4Z4I - chains A and D of the 3 polymer chains in the assembly; structure by X-ray diffraction, 2.80 A resolution.

# Chain A
Name: Protein argonaute-2
Source organism: Homo sapiens
Notes: EC 3.1.26.-
UniProt: Q9UKV8 (AGO2_HUMAN); numbering as in UniProt (aligned over 1-859)
Sequence (859 residues; numbered 1 to 859; the number before each row is that of its first residue):
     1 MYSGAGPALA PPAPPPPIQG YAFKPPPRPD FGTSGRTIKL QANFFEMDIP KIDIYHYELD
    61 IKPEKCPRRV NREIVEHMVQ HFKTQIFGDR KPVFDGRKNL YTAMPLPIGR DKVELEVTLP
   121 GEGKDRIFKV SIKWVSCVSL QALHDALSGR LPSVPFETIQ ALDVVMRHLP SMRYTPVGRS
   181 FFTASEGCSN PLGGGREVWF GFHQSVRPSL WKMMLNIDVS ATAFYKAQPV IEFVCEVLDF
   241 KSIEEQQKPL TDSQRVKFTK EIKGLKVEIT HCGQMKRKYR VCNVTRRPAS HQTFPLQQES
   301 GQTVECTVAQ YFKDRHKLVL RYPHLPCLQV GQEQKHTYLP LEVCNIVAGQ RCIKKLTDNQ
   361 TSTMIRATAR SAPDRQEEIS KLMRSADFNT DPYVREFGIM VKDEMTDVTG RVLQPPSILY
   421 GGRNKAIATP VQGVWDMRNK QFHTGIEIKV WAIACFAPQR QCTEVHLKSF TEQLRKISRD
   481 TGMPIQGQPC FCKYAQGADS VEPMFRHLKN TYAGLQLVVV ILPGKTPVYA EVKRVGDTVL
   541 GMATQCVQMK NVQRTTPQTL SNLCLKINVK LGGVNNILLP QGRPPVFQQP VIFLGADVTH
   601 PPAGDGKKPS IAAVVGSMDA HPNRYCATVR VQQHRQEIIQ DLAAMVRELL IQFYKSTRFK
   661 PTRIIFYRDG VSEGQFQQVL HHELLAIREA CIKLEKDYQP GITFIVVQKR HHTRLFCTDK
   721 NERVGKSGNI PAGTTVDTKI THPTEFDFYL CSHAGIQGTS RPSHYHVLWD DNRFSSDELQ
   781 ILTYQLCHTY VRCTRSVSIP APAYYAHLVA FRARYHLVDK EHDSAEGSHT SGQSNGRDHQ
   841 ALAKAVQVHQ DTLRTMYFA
Not modelled in the structure: 1-21, 89-90, 121-126, 270-276, 297-305, 822-835
Differences from the reference sequence: engineered mutation Asp387 (Ser in Q9UKV8), Thr481 (Ala in Q9UKV8)
Ion coordination: Mg2+: Asp597, Val598
Ligand contacts:
  - phenol (IPH), molecule 1: Gly536, Asp537, Gly541, Met542, Ala543, Thr544, Lys570, Asp851, Thr852, Thr855, Tyr857
  - phenol (IPH), molecule 2: Phe587, Gln589, Pro590, Val591, Asp619, Ala620, Phe653, Phe659
  - phenol (IPH), molecule 3: Leu650, Ile651, Tyr654, Lys660, Pro661, Leu694, Glu695, Tyr698
Curated features (UniProtKB/Swiss-Prot):
  - region: Tyr311 to His316 (Interaction with guide RNA), Phe587 to Pro590 (Interaction with GW182 family members), Leu650 to Lys660 (Interaction with GW182 family members), Lys709, Arg710 (Interaction with guide RNA), His753 to Arg761 (Interaction with guide RNA), Tyr790 to Arg812 (Interaction with guide RNA)
  - binding site (a divalent metal cation): Asp597, Asp669, His807
  - modified residue: Tyr2 (3'-nitrotyrosine), Pro700 (4-hydroxyproline), Ser824 (Phosphoserine), Ser828 (Phosphoserine), Ser831 (Phosphoserine), Ser834 (Phosphoserine)
  - natural variant: Leu192 (L192P: In LESKRES), Gly201 (G201C: In LESKRES; G201V: In LESKRES), His203 (H203Q: In LESKRES), Thr357 (T357M: In LESKRES), Met364 (M364T: In LESKRES), Ala367 (A367P: In LESKRES), Gly573 (G573S: In LESKRES), Gly733 (G733R: In LESKRES), Cys751 (C751Y: In LESKRES), Ser760 (S760R: In LESKRES)
  - mutagenesis: Leu140 (L140W: No effect), Phe470 (F470V: No effect on miRNA-binding or target mRNA cleavage. Abrogates binding to the 7-methylguanosine cap of mRNA and prevents inhibition of translation. Abolishes interaction with TNRC6C ...), Phe505 (F505V: No effect on miRNA-binding or target mRNA cleavage. Abrogates binding to the 7-methylguanosine cap of mRNA and prevents inhibition of translation and abolishes interaction with TNRC6C ...), Lys533 (K533A: Impairs RNA cleavage), Gln545 (Q545A: Impairs RNA cleavage), Lys570 (K570A: Impairs RNA cleavage), Asp597 (D597A: Abrogates RNA cleavage but does not affect binding to siRNA or translational repression), Gln633 (Q633A: No effect; Q633R: Abrogates RNA cleavage. Binds siRNA), His634 (H634P/A: Abrogates RNA cleavage. Binds siRNA), Asp669 (D669A: Abrogates RNA cleavage but does not affect binding to siRNA), Glu673 (E673A: Impairs RNA cleavage; E673G: No effect on RNA cleavage), Phe676 (F676A/I/M/R/Y: Impairs RNA cleavage; F676V: Abrogates RNA cleavage), 6 further mutagenesis entries in UniProt
Reported in the primary citation:
  - mutagenesis - A481T: unchanged binding to t1G

# Chain D
Molecule: 11-nt RNA strand
Sequence (11 nucleotides; row label = number of the first residue in the row):
     1 CAAUGUGAGA A
Not modelled in the structure: 9-11
Ion coordination: Mg2+ near U4 (its only coordinating residue here)

# How chain A and chain D interact
Pairs across the interface - 20 pairs, chain A then chain D:
  Asp358(A) with A3(D), hydrogen bond to the sugar; U4(D), sugar contact
  Thr361(A) with A3(D), sugar contact; U4(D), sugar contact
  Ser362(A) with U4(D), hydrogen bond to the phosphate; G5(D), hydrogen bond to the phosphate
  Ile365(A) with U4(D), sugar contact
  Lys525(A) with A2(D), hydrogen bond to the phosphate; A3(D), salt bridge to the phosphate
  Gln558(A) with A8(D), hydrogen bond to the sugar
  Asn562(A) with A8(D), base contact
  Lys726(A) with U6(D), hydrogen bond to the phosphate; G7(D), salt bridge to the phosphate
  Ile756(A) with U6(D), base contact; G7(D), sugar contact
  Gln757(A) with G5(D), hydrogen bond to the base; U6(D), sugar contact
  Phe811(A) with C1(D), stacking on the base
  Tyr815(A) with C1(D), phosphate contact; A2(D), hydrogen bond to the phosphate
Other interface residues (no listed pair), chain A (14 interface residues in all): Thr357, Thr559

# Overview
14 residues of chain A face 8 of chain D across their interface; the contacts include 8 hydrogen bonds, 2 salt
bridges and 1 aromatic stacking contact. Polar contacts include Gln757(A)-G5(D), Asp358(A)-A3(D) and
Gln558(A)-A8(D). Bound to chain A: 3 copies of phenol. The paper reports that A481T of chain A leaves binding
to t1G unchanged.
Chain A is Protein argonaute-2 (Homo sapiens) and chain D is an 11-nt RNA strand; the structure, Human
Argonaute2 A481T Mutant Bound to t1-G Target RNA, was determined by X-ray diffraction, deposited together with
4Z4C, 4Z4D, 4Z4E, 4Z4F, 4Z4G and 4Z4H.
